Entry 5A1W (electron microscopy, 18.00 A resolution (very low resolution: no residue pairs are listed; an interface is given only as per-side residue counts)); this record covers chains E and G of the 8 polymer chains in the assembly.

== Chain E ==
Protein: Coatomer subunit gamma-1
Source organism: Mus musculus
UniProtKB: Q9QZE5 (COPG1_MOUSE); residues 1-874 here = UniProt positions 1-874
Amino-acid sequence (874 residues; each row starts with the number of its first residue):
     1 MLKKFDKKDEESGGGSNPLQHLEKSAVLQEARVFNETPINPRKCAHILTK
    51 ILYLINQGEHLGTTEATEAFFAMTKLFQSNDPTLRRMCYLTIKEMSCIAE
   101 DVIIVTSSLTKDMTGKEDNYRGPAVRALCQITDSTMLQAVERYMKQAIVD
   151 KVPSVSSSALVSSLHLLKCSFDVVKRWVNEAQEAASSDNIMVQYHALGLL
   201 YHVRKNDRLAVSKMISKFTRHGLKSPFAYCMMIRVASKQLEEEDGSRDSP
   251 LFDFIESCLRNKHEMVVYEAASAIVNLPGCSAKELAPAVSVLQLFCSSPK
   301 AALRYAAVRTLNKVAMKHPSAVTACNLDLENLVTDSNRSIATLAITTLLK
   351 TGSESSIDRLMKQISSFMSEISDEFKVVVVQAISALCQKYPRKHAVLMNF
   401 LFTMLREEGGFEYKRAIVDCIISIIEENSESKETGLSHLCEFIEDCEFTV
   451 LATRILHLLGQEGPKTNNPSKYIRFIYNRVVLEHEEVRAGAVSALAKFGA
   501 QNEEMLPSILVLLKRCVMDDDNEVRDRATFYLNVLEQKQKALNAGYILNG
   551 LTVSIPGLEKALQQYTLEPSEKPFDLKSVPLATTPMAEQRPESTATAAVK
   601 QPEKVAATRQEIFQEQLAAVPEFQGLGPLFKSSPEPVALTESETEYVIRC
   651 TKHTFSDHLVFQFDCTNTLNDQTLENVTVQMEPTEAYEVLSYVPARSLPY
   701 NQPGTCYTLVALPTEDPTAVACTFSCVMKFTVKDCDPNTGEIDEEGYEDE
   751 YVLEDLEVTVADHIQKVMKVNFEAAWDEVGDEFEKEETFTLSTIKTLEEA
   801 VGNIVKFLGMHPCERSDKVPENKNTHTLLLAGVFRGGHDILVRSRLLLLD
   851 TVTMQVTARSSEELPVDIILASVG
Not modelled in the structure: 1-20, 571-874

== Chain G ==
Protein: Coatomer subunit beta
Source organism: Mus musculus
UniProtKB: Q9JIF7 (COPB_MOUSE); the author numbering skips numbers that UniProt does not, so the offset changes along the chain: 1-723 = UniProt 1-723; 739-968 = UniProt 724-953
Amino-acid sequence (968 residues; each row starts with the number of its first residue; note: 15 numbers in that range are skipped by the numbering (no residue carries them; nothing is unmodelled there); numbers below 1 keep their minus sign (Met-14 is residue -14)):
   -14 MHHHHHHENLYFQGHMTAAENVCYTLINVPMDSEPPSEISLKNDLEKGDV
    36 KSKTEALKKVIIMILNGEKLPGLLMTIIRFVLPLQDHTIKKLLLVFWEIV
    86 PKTTPDGRLLHEMILVCDAYRKDLQHPNEFIRGSTLRFLCKLKEAELLEP
   136 LMPAIRACLEHRHSYVRRNAVLAIYTIYRNFEHLIPDAPELIHDFLVNEK
   186 DASCKRNAFMMLIHADQDRALDYLSTCIDQVQTFGDILQLVIVELIYKVC
   236 HANPSERARFIRCIYNLLQSSSPAVKYEAAGTLVTLSSAPTAIKAAAQCY
   286 IDLIIKESDNNVKLIVLDRLVELKEHPAHERVLQDLVMDILRVLSTPDLE
   336 VRKKTLQLALDLVSSRNVEELVIVLKKEVIKTNNVSEHEDTDKYRQLLVR
   386 TLHSCSVRFPDMAANVIPVLMEFLSDSNEAAAADVLEFVREAIQRFDNLR
   436 MLIVEKMLEVFHAIKSVKIYRGALWILGEYCSTKEDIQSVMTEVRRSLGE
   486 IPIVESEIKKEAGELKPEEEITVGPVQKLVTEMGTYATQSALSSSRPTKK
   536 EEDRPPLRGFLLDGDFFVAASLATTLTKIALRYVALVQEKKKQNSFVAEA
   586 MLLMATILHLGKSSLPKKPITDDDVDRISLCLKVLSECSPLMNDIFNKEC
   636 RQSLSQMLSAKLEEEKLSQKKESEKRNVTVQPDDPISFMQLTAKNEMNCK
   686 EDQFQLSLLAAMGNTQRKEAADPLASKLNKVTQLTGFS
   739 DPVYAEAYVHVNQYDIVLDVLVVNQTSDTLQNCTLELATLGDLKLVEKPS
   789 PLTLAPHDFANIKANVKVASTENGIIFGNIVYDVSGAASDRNCVVLSDIH
   839 IDIMDYIQPATCTDAEFRQMWAEFEWENKVTVNTNMTDLNDYLQHILKST
   889 NMKCLTPEKALSGYCGFMAANLYARSIFGEDALANVSIEKPVHQGPDAAV
   939 TGHIRIRAKSQGMALSLGDKINLSQKKTSL
Not modelled in the structure: -14 to 15, 599-723
Construct notes: expression tag (-14 to 0)

== How chain E and chain G interact ==
At this resolution (18 A) residue pairs are not listed: 18 residues of chain E and 16 of chain G lie at the interface.

== Overview ==
18 residues of chain E face 16 of chain G across their interface.
Here chain E is Coatomer subunit gamma-1 and chain G is Coatomer subunit beta, both from Mus musculus. Entry
5A1W (The structure of the COPI coat linkage II) was determined by electron microscopy (same publication as
5A1U and 5A1X).
